Entry 8PTH (electron microscopy, 2.73 A resolution); this record covers chains A and V of the 5 polymer chains in the assembly.

[Chain A]
Protein: Polymerase acidic protein (PA-like)
Organism: Tilapia lake virus
UniProtKB: A0A142I7Z3 (A0A142I7Z3_9VIRU); residues 1-419 here = UniProt positions 1-419
Chain sequence (419 residues; row label = number of the first residue in the row):
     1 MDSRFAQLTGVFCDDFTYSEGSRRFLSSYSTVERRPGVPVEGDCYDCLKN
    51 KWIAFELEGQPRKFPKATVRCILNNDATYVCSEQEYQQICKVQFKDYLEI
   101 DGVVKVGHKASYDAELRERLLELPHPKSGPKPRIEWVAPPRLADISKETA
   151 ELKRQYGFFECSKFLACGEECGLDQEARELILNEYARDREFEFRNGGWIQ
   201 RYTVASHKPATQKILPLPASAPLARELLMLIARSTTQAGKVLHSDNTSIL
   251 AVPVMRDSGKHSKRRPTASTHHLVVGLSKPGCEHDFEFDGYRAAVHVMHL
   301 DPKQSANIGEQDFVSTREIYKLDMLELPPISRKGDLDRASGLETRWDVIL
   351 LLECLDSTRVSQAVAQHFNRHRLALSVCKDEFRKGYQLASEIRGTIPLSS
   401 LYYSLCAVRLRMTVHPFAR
Unresolved in the structure: 418-419
Bound ions: Zn2+: Cys161, Cys282, His284, His296
From the paper describing this entry:
  - binding site for 3' vRNA end - vRNA loop: Gln175, Met229, Arg233, Thr236, Gln237, Asp245, Arg265, Thr267, His272
  - binding site for 3' vRNA end - vRNA loop (chain V): Thr270

[Chain V]
Molecule: 3' vRNA end - vRNA loop
Sequence (40 nucleotides; numbered 1 to 40; the number before each row is that of its first residue):
     1 GCAAAUCUUUCUCACGUCCUGACUUGUGAGUAAAAUUUGG
Unresolved in the structure: 1-2, 16-40

[Chain A / chain V interface]
Contacting residue pairs (46; chain A residue first):
  Gln200(A) - A3(V)  sugar contact
  Tyr202(A) - A3(V)  base contact
  Tyr202(A) - U9(V)  stacking on the base
  Tyr202(A) - U10(V)  hydrogen bond to the phosphate
  Val204(A) - A3(V)  hydrogen bond to the base
  Ala205(A) - A3(V)  base contact
  Ala205(A) - A4(V)  base contact
  Ala205(A) - U6(V)  base contact
  Ala205(A) - U8(V)  base contact
  Ala205(A) - U9(V)  base contact
  Ser206(A) - U6(V)  hydrogen bond to the base
  His207(A) - U6(V)  hydrogen bond to the base
  His207(A) - C7(V)  stacking on the base
  His207(A) - U8(V)  base contact
  Lys208(A) - U6(V)  hydrogen bond to the base
  Pro209(A) - U6(V)  phosphate contact
  Ala210(A) - A4(V)  sugar contact
  Ala210(A) - U6(V)  hydrogen bond to the phosphate
  Val254(A) - A3(V)  base contact
  Val254(A) - U9(V)  hydrogen bond to the sugar
  Met255(A) - U10(V)  phosphate contact
  Arg256(A) - U10(V)  phosphate contact
  His261(A) - C11(V)  base contact
  Lys263(A) - U10(V)  salt bridge to the phosphate
  Lys263(A) - C11(V)  salt bridge to the phosphate
  Thr267(A) - C11(V)  hydrogen bond to the phosphate
  Ser269(A) - U9(V)  sugar contact
  Ser269(A) - C11(V)  hydrogen bond to the phosphate
  Thr270(A) - U9(V)  phosphate contact
  Thr270(A) - U10(V)  hydrogen bond to the phosphate
  His271(A) - U8(V)  hydrogen bond to the sugar
  His271(A) - U9(V)  hydrogen bond to the sugar
  Met298(A) - A5(V)  base contact
  His299(A) - A4(V)  hydrogen bond to the base
  His299(A) - A5(V)  hydrogen bond to the phosphate
  His299(A) - U9(V)  base contact
  Leu300(A) - A5(V)  base contact
  Gln304(A) - A5(V)  base contact
  Ile308(A) - A5(V)  base contact
  Leu355(A) - A5(V)  hydrogen bond to the base
  Asp356(A) - A5(V)  base contact
  Ser357(A) - A5(V)  hydrogen bond to the base
  Arg393(A) - U6(V)  salt bridge to the phosphate
  Arg393(A) - C7(V)  salt bridge to the phosphate
  Gly394(A) - A5(V)  sugar contact
  Pro397(A) - A5(V)  base contact
Other interface residues (no listed pair), chain A (35 interface residues in all): Ser262, Leu273, Val297, Thr358, Thr395, Ile396

[Summary]
Chain A and chain V form an interface of 35 and 9 residues respectively, with 16 hydrogen bonds, 4 salt
bridges and 2 aromatic stacking contacts. Polar contacts include Val204(A)-A3(V), Ser206(A)-U6(V) and
His207(A)-U6(V). From the paper: a binding site for 3' vRNA end - vRNA loop at Gln175(A), Met229(A) and
Arg233(A) among others; a binding site for 3' vRNA end - vRNA loop (chain V) at Thr270(A).
Here chain A is Polymerase acidic protein (PA-like) (Tilapia lake virus) and chain V is 3' vRNA end - vRNA
loop. Entry 8PTH (Tilapia Lake Virus polymerase in vRNA pre-initiation state mode B (open core | partial
replicase conformation)) was determined by electron microscopy (same publication as 8PSN, 8PSO, 8PSQ, 8PSS,
8PSU, 8PSX and 6 further entries).
